Entry 8XFP (electron microscopy, 3.21 A resolution); this record covers chains H and J of the 6 polymer chains in the assembly.

[Chain H]
Name: E3 ubiquitin-protein ligase ZNRF3
Organism: Homo sapiens
Notes: EC 2.3.2.27
UniProt: Q9ULT6 (ZNRF3_HUMAN); numbering as in UniProt (aligned over 1-936)
Amino-acid sequence (936 residues; numbered 1 to 936; the number before each row is that of its first residue):
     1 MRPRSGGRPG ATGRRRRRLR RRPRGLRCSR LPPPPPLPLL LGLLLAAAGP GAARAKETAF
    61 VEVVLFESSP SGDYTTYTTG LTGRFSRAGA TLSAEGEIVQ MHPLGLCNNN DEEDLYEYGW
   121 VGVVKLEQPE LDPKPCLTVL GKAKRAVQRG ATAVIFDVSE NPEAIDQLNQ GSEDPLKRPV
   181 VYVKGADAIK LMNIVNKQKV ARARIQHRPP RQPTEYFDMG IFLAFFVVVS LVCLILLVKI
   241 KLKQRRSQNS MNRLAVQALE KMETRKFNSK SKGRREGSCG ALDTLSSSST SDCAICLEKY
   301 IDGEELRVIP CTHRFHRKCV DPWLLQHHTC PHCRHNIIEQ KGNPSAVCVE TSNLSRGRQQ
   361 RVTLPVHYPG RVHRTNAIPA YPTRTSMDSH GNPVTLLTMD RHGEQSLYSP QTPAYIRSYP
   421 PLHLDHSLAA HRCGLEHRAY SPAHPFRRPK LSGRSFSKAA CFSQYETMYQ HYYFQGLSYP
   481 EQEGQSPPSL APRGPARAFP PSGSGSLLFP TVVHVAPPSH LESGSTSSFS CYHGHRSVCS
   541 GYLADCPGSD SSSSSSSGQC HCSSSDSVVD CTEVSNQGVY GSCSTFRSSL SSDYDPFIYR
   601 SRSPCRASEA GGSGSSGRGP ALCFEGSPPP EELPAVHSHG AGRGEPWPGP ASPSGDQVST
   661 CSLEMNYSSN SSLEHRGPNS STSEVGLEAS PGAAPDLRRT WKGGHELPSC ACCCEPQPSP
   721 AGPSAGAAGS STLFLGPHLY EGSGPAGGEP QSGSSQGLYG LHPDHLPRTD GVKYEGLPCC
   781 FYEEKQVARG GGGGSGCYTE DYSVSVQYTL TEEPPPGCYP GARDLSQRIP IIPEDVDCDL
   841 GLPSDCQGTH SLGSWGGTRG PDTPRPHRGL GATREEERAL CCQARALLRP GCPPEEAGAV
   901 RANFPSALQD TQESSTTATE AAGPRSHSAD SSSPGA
Not modelled in the structure: 1-55, 208-936
Disulfides: Cys107-Cys136
Swiss-Prot annotation at these positions:
  - zinc finger: Cys293 to Arg334 (RING-type)
  - mutagenesis: Pro103 (P103A: Abolishes interaction with RSPO1 and prevents subsequent membrane clearance)

[Chain J]
Name: R-spondin-2
Organism: Homo sapiens
UniProt: Q8BFU0 (RSPO2_MOUSE); residue numbers follow UniProt; this construct covers 41-141
Amino-acid sequence (101 residues; each row starts with the number of its first residue):
    41 KGCLSCSKDN GCSRCQQKLF FFLRREGMRQ YGECLHSCPS GYYGHRAPDM NRCARCRIEN
   101 CDSCFSKDFC TKCKVGFYLH RGRCFDECPA GFAPLDETME C
Not modelled in the structure: 130
Disulfides: Cys46-Cys52, Cys78-Cys93, Cys101-Cys110, Cys113-Cys124, Cys128-Cys141
Differences from the reference sequence: conflict Ala130 (Asp in Q8BFU0)

[Interface between chain H and chain J]
Pairs across the interface (39):
  Ile98(H) - Met68(J)  hydrophobic
  Val99(H) - Arg65(J)
  Val99(H) - Met68(J)
  Gln100(H) - Asp49(J)
  Gln100(H) - Arg65(J)  hydrogen bond (backbone-side chain)
  Gln100(H) - Met68(J)  hydrogen bond (backbone-backbone)
  Gln100(H) - Arg69(J)
  Gln100(H) - Gln70(J)
  Met101(H) - Arg65(J)
  Met101(H) - Gln70(J)
  His102(H) - Asn50(J)  hydrogen bond (side chain-backbone)
  His102(H) - Phe61(J)
  His102(H) - Leu63(J)
  His102(H) - Gly72(J)
  Pro103(H) - Asn50(J)
  Leu104(H) - Phe61(J)  hydrophobic
  Leu104(H) - Met90(J)  hydrophobic
  Gly105(H) - Leu63(J)
  Glu112(H) - Arg97(J)  hydrogen bond (backbone-side chain)
  Glu113(H) - Arg97(J)  hydrogen bond (backbone-side chain)
  Asp114(H) - Arg97(J)
  Tyr116(H) - Arg65(J)  hydrogen bond
  Tyr116(H) - Gln70(J)
  Lys125(H) - Asp49(J)
  Lys125(H) - Asn50(J)
  Glu127(H) - Ser47(J)  hydrogen bond
  Glu127(H) - Asn50(J)  hydrogen bond
  Glu127(H) - Gly51(J)
  Glu127(H) - Ser53(J)  hydrogen bond
  Leu131(H) - Ser45(J)
  Leu131(H) - Ser53(J)
  Met192(H) - Asp49(J)
  Val195(H) - Met68(J)
  Asn196(H) - Asp49(J)
  Asn196(H) - Arg69(J)
  Gln198(H) - Met68(J)
  Lys199(H) - Met68(J)
  Val200(H) - Met68(J)  hydrophobic
  Ala201(H) - Met68(J)
Interface residues without a listed pair, chain H (25 interface residues in all): Glu97, Asn110, Ile194
Interface residues without a listed pair, chain J (19 interface residues in all): Arg54, Gly67, Ala94, Arg95

[Overview]
The interface between chain H and chain J involves 25 residues on one side and 19 on the other, with 9
hydrogen bonds. Polar pairs include Gln100(H)-Arg65(J), His102(H)-Asn50(J) and Glu112(H)-Arg97(J). From
UniProt: one mutagenesis site on chain H.
Here chain H is E3 ubiquitin-protein ligase ZNRF3 and chain J is R-spondin-2, both from Homo sapiens. Entry
8XFP (the pentamerA complex of LGR4-RSPO2-ZNRF3(delta RING)) was determined by electron microscopy (same
publication as 8XFS, 8XFT and 8Y69).
